PDB entry 6PKU | X-ray diffraction, 1.95 A resolution | chains A and C

# Chain A (and C)
Protein: N-acetylglucosamine-1-phosphodiester alpha-N-acetylglucosaminidase (NAGPA)
Organism: Cavia porcellus
Notes: chain C of this document is another copy of the same molecule, construct and numbering; everything in this record applies to it too
UniProtKB: H0VTT5 (H0VTT5_CAVPO); residues 39-327 here correspond to UniProt positions 55-343 (UniProt number = residue number + 16)
Chain sequence (300 residues; numbered 28 to 327; the number before each row is that of its first residue):
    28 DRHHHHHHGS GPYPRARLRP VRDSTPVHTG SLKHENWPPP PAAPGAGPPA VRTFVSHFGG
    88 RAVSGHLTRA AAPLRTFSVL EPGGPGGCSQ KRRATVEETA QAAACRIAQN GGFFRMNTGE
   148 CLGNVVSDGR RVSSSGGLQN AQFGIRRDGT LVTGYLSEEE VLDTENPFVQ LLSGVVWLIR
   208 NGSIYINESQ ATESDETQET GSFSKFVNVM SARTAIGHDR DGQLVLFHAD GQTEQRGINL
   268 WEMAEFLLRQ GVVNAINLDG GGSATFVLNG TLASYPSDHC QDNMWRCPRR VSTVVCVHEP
Disordered / not traced: 28-58, 68-73
Disulfides: C115-C148, C132-C323, C307-C314
Construct notes: expression tag (28-38); engineered mutation S51 (Cys67 in H0VTT5), S221 (Cys237 in H0VTT5)
Residues lining bound ligands:
  - 6-O-phosphono-alpha-D-mannopyranose (M6P): T260, G288, G289, S304, D305, R316
  - 2-acetamido-2-deoxy-alpha-D-glucopyranose (NDG): F140, F141, M143, T224, Q225, E226, T227, F233, S238, R240, T260, D286, G287, G288, G289, S290, R316

# Chain A / chain C interface
Contacting residue pairs (45; chain A residue first):
  R79(A) with W312(C)
  T80(A) with Y302(C); W312(C); R313(C), hydrogen bond (backbone-backbone)
  F81(A) with Y302(C); W312(C), hydrophobic; R313(C)
  V82(A) with R263(C); Y302(C), hydrophobic; R313(C), hydrogen bond (backbone-side chain)
  A89(A) with R263(C)
  S91(A) with Y302(C)
  G92(A) with Y302(C)
  H93(A) with Y302(C)
  L94(A) with W312(C), hydrophobic
  H255(A) with Y302(C)
  D257(A) with Y302(C), hydrogen bond
  R263(A) with V82(C); A89(C)
  Q277(A) with W312(C)
  L295(A) with T298(C)
  N296(A) with T298(C)
  T298(A) with L295(C); N296(C)
  L299(A) with A300(C)
  A300(A) with L299(C); Y302(C)
  Y302(A) with T80(C); F81(C); V82(C), hydrophobic; S91(C); G92(C); H93(C); H255(C); D257(C), hydrogen bond; A300(C); Y302(C), hydrophobic
  M311(A) with S83(C)
  W312(A) with R79(C); T80(C); F81(C), hydrophobic; L94(C), hydrophobic; Q277(C)
  R313(A) with T80(C), hydrogen bond (backbone-backbone); V82(C), hydrogen bond (side chain-backbone)
Also at the interface, not in a pair above, chain A (26 interface residues in all): H84, Q262, F273, S301
Also at the interface, not in a pair above, chain C (27 interface residues in all): H84, Q262, F273, R276, S301

# Overview
26 residues of chain A face 27 of chain C across their interface; the contacts include 6 hydrogen bonds. Among
the polar pairs are V82(A)-R313(C), D257(A)-Y302(C) and T80(A)-R313(C). Ligands of chain A:
2-acetamido-2-deoxy-alpha-D-glucopyranose and 6-O-phosphono-alpha-D-mannopyranose.
Both chains are N-acetylglucosamine-1-phosphodiester alpha-N-acetylglucosaminidase (NAGPA) (Cavia porcellus).
Entry 6PKU (Guinea pig N-acetylglucosamine-1-phosphodiester alpha-N-acetylglucosaminidase (NAGPA) catalytic
domain (C51S C221S) in complex with N-acetyl-alpha-D-glucosamine (alpha-GlcNAc) and mannose ...) was
determined by X-ray diffraction, deposited together with 6PKG, 6PKH, 6PKI and 6PKY.
